4TV8 - chains B and F of the 6 polymer chains in the assembly; structure by X-ray diffraction, 2.10 A resolution.

== Chain B ==
Name: Tubulin beta-2B chain
From: Bos taurus
Reference sequence: Q6B856 (TBB2B_BOVIN); the author numbering skips numbers that UniProt does not, so the offset changes along the chain: 1-42 = UniProt 1-42; 45-360 = UniProt 43-358; 369-455 = UniProt 359-445
Sequence (445 residues; numbered 1 to 455; 10 numbers in that range are skipped by the numbering (no residue carries them; nothing is unmodelled there); the number before each row is that of its first residue):
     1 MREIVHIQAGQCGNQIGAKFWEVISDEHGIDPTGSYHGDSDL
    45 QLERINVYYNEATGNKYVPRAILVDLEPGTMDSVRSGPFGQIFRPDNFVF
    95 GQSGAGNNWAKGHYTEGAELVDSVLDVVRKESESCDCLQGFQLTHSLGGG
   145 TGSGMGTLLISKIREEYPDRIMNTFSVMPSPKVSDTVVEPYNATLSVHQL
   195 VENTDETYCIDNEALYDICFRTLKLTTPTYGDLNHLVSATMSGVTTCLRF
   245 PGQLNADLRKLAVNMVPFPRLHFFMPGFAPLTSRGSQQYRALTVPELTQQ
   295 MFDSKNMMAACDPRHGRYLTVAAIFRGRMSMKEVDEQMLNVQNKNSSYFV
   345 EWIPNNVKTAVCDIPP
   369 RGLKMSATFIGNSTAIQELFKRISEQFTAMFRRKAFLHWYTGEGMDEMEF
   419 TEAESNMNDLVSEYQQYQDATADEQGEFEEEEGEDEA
Unresolved in the structure: 279, 439-455
Curated features (UniProtKB/Swiss-Prot):
  - motif: Met1 to Ile4 (MREI motif)
  - binding site (GTP): Gln11, Glu71, Ser140, Gly144, Thr145, Gly146, Asn206, Asn228
  - binding site (Mg(2+)): Glu71
  - modified residue: Ser40 (Phosphoserine), Thr57 (Phosphothreonine), Lys60 (N6-acetyllysine), Ser174 (Phosphoserine), Thr287 (Phosphothreonine), Thr292 (Phosphothreonine), Arg320 (Omega-N-methylarginine), Glu448 (5-glutamyl polyglutamate)
  - cross-link (Glycyl lysine isopeptide (Lys-Gly)): Lys60 (interchain with G-Cter in ubiquitin), Lys326 (interchain with G-Cter in ubiquitin)
From the paper describing this entry:
  - binding site for the ligand 3GT: Asn101, Asn102, Lys105, Val181, Val182, Phe404, Tyr408

== Chain F ==
Name: Tubulin-Tyrosine Ligase
From: Gallus gallus
Reference sequence: E1BQ43 (E1BQ43_CHICK); numbering as in UniProt (aligned over 1-378)
Sequence (384 residues; row label = number of the first residue in the row):
     1 MYTFVVRDENSSVYAEVSRLLLATGQWKRLRKDNPRFNLMLGERNRLPFG
    51 RLGHEPGLVQLVNYYRGADKLCRKASLVKLIKTSPELSESCTWFPESYVI
   101 YPTNLKTPVAPAQNGIRHLINNTRTDEREVFLAAYNRRREGREGNVWIAK
   151 SSAGAKGEGILISSEASELLDFIDEQGQVHVIQKYLEKPLLLEPGHRKFD
   201 IRSWVLVDHLYNIYLYREGVLRTSSEPYNSANFQDKTCHLTNHCIQKEYS
   251 KNYGRYEEGNEMFFEEFNQYLMDALNTTLENSILLQIKHIIRSCLMCIEP
   301 AISTKHLHYQSFQLFGFDFMVDEELKVWLIEVNGAPACAQKLYAELCQGI
   351 VDVAISSVFPLADTGQKTSQPTSIFIKLHHHHHH
Unresolved in the structure: 89-90, 106-124, 150-160, 248-251, 363-371, 381-384
Differences from the reference sequence: expression tag (379-384)

== How chain B and chain F interact ==
Residue-residue contacts - 11 pairs, chain B then chain F:
  Arg311(B) - Arg31(F)
  Leu333(B) - Arg36(F)
  Leu333(B) - Pro56(F)
  Leu333(B) - Gly57(F)
  Gln336(B) - Arg36(F)
  Asn337(B) - Arg36(F)  hydrogen bond
  Asn337(B) - Leu58(F)
  Lys338(B) - Lys28(F)
  Ser340(B) - Leu30(F)
  Ser340(B) - Asn34(F)  hydrogen bond
  Glu345(B) - Arg31(F)  salt bridge
Interface residues without a listed pair, chain B (9 interface residues in all): Ser341, Asn349
Interface residues without a listed pair, chain F (11 interface residues in all): Thr3, Asp33, Glu55

== Overview ==
9 residues of chain B face 11 of chain F across their interface, with 2 hydrogen bonds and 1 salt bridge.
Polar pairs include Glu345(B)-Arg31(F), Asn337(B)-Arg36(F) and Ser340(B)-Asn34(F). UniProt lists 8 GTP-binding
residues and Mg2+-binding residue Glu71(B) on chain B. From the paper: a binding site for the ligand 3GT at
Asn101(B), Asn102(B) and Lys105(B) among others.
Chain B is Tubulin beta-2B chain (Bos taurus) and chain F is Tubulin-Tyrosine Ligase (Gallus gallus); the
structure, Tubulin-Maytansine complex, was determined by X-ray diffraction together with 4TUY and 4TV9 from
the same study.
